PDB entry 8RVN | electron microscopy, 3.50 A resolution | chains H and L of the 5 polymer chains in the assembly

Chain H:
Name: Fab92 heavy chain
From: Oryctolagus cuniculus
Chain sequence (220 residues; each row starts with the number of its first residue; a row labelled like 100A-100E holds insertion residues (100A, then the next letters in order)):
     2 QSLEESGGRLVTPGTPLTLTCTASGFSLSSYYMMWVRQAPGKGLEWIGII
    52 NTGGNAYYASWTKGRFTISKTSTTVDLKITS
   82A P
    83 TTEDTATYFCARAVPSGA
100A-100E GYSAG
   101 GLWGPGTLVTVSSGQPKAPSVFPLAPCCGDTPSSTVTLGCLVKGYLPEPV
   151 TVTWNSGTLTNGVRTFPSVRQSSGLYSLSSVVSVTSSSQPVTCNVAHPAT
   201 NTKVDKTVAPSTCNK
Disordered / not traced: 113-215
Disulfides: Cys22-Cys92

Chain L:
Name: Fab92 light chain
From: Oryctolagus cuniculus
Chain sequence (212 residues; each row starts with the number of its first residue):
     1 DQVLTQTPASVEAAVGGTVTIKCQASQSVGFYLSWYQQKPGQPPKLLIYR
    51 ASTLESGVPSRFKGSGSGTEFTLTISDLECADAATYYCQTNDYLA
   95A S
    96 SAFGGGTEVVVRGDPVAPTVLIFPPAADQVATGTVTIVCVANKYFPDVTV
   146 TWEVDGTTQTTGIENSKTPQNSADCTYNLSSTLTLTSTQYNSHKEYTCKV
   196 TQGTTSVVQSFSRKNC
Disordered / not traced: 1-3, 107-211
Disulfides: Cys23-Cys88

Interface between chain H and chain L:
Pairs across the interface (30; chain H residue first):
  Gln39(H) - Gln38(L)  hydrogen bond
  Gly44(H) - Tyr87(L)
  Leu45(H) - Gln38(L)
  Leu45(H) - Pro44(L)  hydrophobic
  Leu45(H) - Tyr87(L)  hydrophobic
  Leu45(H) - Phe98(L)  hydrophobic
  Trp47(H) - Leu94(L)
  Trp47(H) - Ala95(L)
  Trp47(H) - Ser95A(L)
  Trp47(H) - Ser96(L)
  Ile50(H) - Leu94(L)  hydrophobic
  Tyr59(H) - Ala95(L)
  Val96(H) - Leu46(L)  hydrophobic
  Gly99(H) - Tyr49(L)
  Gly99(H) - Arg50(L)
  Ala100(H) - Tyr49(L)  hydrophobic
  Ala100(H) - Asn91(L)  hydrogen bond (backbone-side chain)
  Gly100A(H) - Asn91(L)
  Tyr100B(H) - Asn91(L)
  Tyr100B(H) - Asp92(L)
  Tyr100B(H) - Tyr93(L)
  Tyr100B(H) - Leu94(L)
  Ser100C(H) - Tyr36(L)
  Ser100C(H) - Gln89(L)
  Ala100D(H) - Tyr36(L)  hydrogen bond (backbone-side chain)
  Ala100D(H) - Leu46(L)
  Trp103(H) - Tyr36(L)  hydrophobic
  Trp103(H) - Pro43(L)  hydrophobic
  Trp103(H) - Pro44(L)
  Gly104(H) - Pro43(L)
Interface residues without a listed pair, chain H (21 interface residues in all): Val37, Lys43, Glu46, Tyr58, Phe91, Gly100E
Interface residues without a listed pair, chain L (18 interface residues in all): Tyr32

Summary:
21 residues of chain H face 18 of chain L across their interface; the contacts include 3 hydrogen bonds. Among
the polar pairs are Gln39(H)-Gln38(L), Ala100D(H)-Tyr36(L) and Ala100(H)-Asn91(L).
Chain H is Fab92 heavy chain and chain L is Fab92 light chain, both from Oryctolagus cuniculus; the structure,
Nipah virus (NiV) fusion protein in complex with neutralizing Fab92, was determined by electron microscopy.
